PDB entry 9GMR | electron microscopy, 2.80 A resolution | chains G and I of the 11 polymer chains in the assembly

== Chain G ==
Protein: Histone H2A type 2-A
Source organism: Homo sapiens
UniProt: Q6FI13 (H2A2A_HUMAN); residues 1-129 here correspond to UniProt positions 2-130 (UniProt number = residue number + 1)
Amino-acid sequence (129 residues; numbered 1 to 129; the number before each row is that of its first residue):
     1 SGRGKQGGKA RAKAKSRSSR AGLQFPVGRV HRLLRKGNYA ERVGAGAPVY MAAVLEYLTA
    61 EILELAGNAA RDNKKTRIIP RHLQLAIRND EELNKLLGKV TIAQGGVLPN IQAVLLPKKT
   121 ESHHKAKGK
Unresolved in the structure: 1-13, 119-129

== Chain I ==
Molecule: 149-nt DNA strand
Sequence (149 nucleotides; numbered 25 to 173; the number before each row is that of its first residue):
    25 AGAATCCCGG TGCCGAGGCC GCTCAATTGG TCGTAGACAG CTCTAGCACC GCTTAAACGC
    85 ACGTACGCGC TGTCCCCCGC GTTTTAACCG CCAAGGGGAT TACTCCCTAG TCTCCAGGCA
   145 CGTGTCAGAT ATATACAAGA TCCCCTTAC

== Interface between chain G and chain I ==
Pairs across the interface - 12 pairs, chain G then chain I:
  Arg29(G) with DC143(I), salt bridge to the phosphate
  Arg42(G) with DT132(I), hydrogen bond to the sugar; DA133(I), phosphate contact
  Val43(G) with DT132(I), sugar contact; DA133(I), hydrogen bond to the phosphate
  Gly44(G) with DT132(I), phosphate contact
  Ala45(G) with DT132(I), hydrogen bond to the phosphate
  Lys75(G) with DA153(I), salt bridge to the phosphate
  Thr76(G) with DA151(I), sugar contact; DG152(I), hydrogen bond to the phosphate
  Arg77(G) with DA151(I), sugar contact; DG152(I), hydrogen bond to the phosphate
Also at the interface, not in a pair above, chain G (10 interface residues in all): Arg35, Glu41
Also at the interface, not in a pair above, chain I (7 interface residues in all): DG142

== In short ==
Chain G and chain I form an interface of 10 and 7 residues respectively, with 5 hydrogen bonds and 2 salt
bridges. Polar pairs include Arg42(G)-DT132(I), Val43(G)-DA133(I) and Ala45(G)-DT132(I).
Chain G is Histone H2A type 2-A (Homo sapiens) and chain I is a 149-nt DNA strand; the structure,
SIRT7-H3K36MTUnucleosome complex, was determined by electron microscopy, deposited together with 9GMK.
